Entry 5XMK (electron microscopy, 4.18 A resolution (low resolution: residue-level contacts below are approximate; hydrogen-bond / salt-bridge calls are withheld)); this record covers chains E and F of the 14 polymer chains in the assembly.

# Chain E (and F)
Molecule: Vacuolar protein sorting-associated protein 4
Source organism: Saccharomyces cerevisiae (strain ATCC 204508 / S288c)
Notes: chain F of this document is another copy of the same molecule, construct and numbering; everything in this record applies to it too
UniProt: P52917 (VPS4_YEAST); residues 1-437 here = UniProt positions 1-437
Sequence (437 residues; row label = number of the first residue in the row):
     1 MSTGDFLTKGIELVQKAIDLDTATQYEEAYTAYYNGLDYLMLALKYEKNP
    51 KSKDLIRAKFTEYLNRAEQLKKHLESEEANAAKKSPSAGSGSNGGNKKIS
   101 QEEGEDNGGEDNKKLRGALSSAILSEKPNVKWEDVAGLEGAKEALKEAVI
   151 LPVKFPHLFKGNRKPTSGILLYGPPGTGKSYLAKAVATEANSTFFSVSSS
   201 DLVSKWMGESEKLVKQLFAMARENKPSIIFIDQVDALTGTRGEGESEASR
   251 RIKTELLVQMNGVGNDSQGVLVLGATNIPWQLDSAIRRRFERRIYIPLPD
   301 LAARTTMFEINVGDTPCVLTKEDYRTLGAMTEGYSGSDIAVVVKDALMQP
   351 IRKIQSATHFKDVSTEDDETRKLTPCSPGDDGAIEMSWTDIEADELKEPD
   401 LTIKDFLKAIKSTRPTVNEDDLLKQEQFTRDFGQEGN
Not modelled in the structure: 1-118
Sequence notes: engineered mutation Gln-233 (Glu in P52917)
Ligand contacts:
  - ATP (adenosine-5'-triphosphate), molecule 1: Asp-134, Val-135, Ala-136, Pro-174, Pro-175, Gly-176, Thr-177, Gly-178, Lys-179, Ser-180, Tyr-181, Gln-233, Asn-277, Met-307, Gly-336, Ser-337, Ala-340
  - ATP, molecule 2: Asn-261, Asn-265, Arg-289
Curated features (UniProtKB/Swiss-Prot):
  - binding site (ATP): Gly-173 to Ser-180
  - mutagenesis: Leu-64 (L64D: Inhibits membrane protein sorting to the vacuole), Lys-179 (K179A: No ATP hydrolysis. Missorting of vacuolar proteins), Gln-216 (Q216A: Abolishes oligomerization)
Reported in the primary citation:
  - mutagenesis - R325A: decreased catalytic activity on Vta1
  - mutagenesis - R325A: unchanged catalytic activity
  - mutagenesis - E233Q: abolished catalytic activity on ATP (citing earlier work)
  - mutagenesis - R289A: decreased binding to ATP
  - mutagenesis - N261A/N265A, R289A: decreased catalytic activity on ATP
  - catalytic residues: Arg-289

# How chain E and chain F interact
Pairs across the interface (69):
  Glu-143(E) / Arg-352(F)
  Glu-143(E) / Gln-355(F)
  Glu-147(E) / Met-348(F)
  Glu-147(E) / Arg-352(F)
  Glu-147(E) / Gln-355(F)
  Leu-151(E) / Gln-355(F)
  Phe-155(E) / Trp-388(F)
  His-157(E) / Ala-393(F)
  Phe-159(E) / Met-348(F)
  Asn-162(E) / Asn-311(F)
  Asn-162(E) / Val-312(F)
  Asn-162(E) / Gly-313(F)
  Asn-162(E) / Leu-347(F)
  Arg-163(E) / Leu-347(F)
  Arg-163(E) / Met-348(F)
  Arg-163(E) / Glu-398(F)
  Lys-164(E) / Lys-344(F)
  Trp-206(E) / Met-207(F)
  Met-207(E) / Glu-243(F)
  Gly-208(E) / Val-203(F)
  Gly-208(E) / Ser-204(F)
  Glu-209(E) / Lys-205(F)
  Glu-211(E) / Ser-200(F)
  Thr-240(E) / Gln-281(F)
  Arg-241(E) / Arg-241(F)
  Gly-242(E) / Arg-241(F)
  Glu-243(E) / Arg-241(F)
  Glu-243(E) / Glu-243(F)
  Ser-246(E) / Arg-241(F)
  Glu-247(E) / Gly-242(F)
  Glu-247(E) / Glu-243(F)
  Glu-247(E) / Gly-244(F)
  Glu-247(E) / Glu-245(F)
  Glu-247(E) / Ser-249(F)
  Arg-250(E) / Asp-235(F)
  Arg-250(E) / Gln-281(F)
  Arg-251(E) / Ser-200(F)
  Arg-251(E) / Val-203(F)
  Thr-254(E) / Ser-198(F)
  Thr-254(E) / Gln-233(F)
  Thr-254(E) / Ala-236(F)
  Glu-255(E) / Ser-200(F)
  Glu-255(E) / Asp-201(F)
  Ser-284(E) / Asn-418(F)
  Ala-285(E) / Pro-175(F)
  Ala-285(E) / Asn-277(F)
  Arg-287(E) / Asn-418(F)
  Arg-288(E) / Pro-175(F)
  Arg-288(E) / Ser-335(F)
  Arg-288(E) / Asp-338(F)
  Arg-288(E) / Thr-416(F)
  Arg-288(E) / Val-417(F)
  Glu-291(E) / Lys-344(F)
  Arg-292(E) / Asp-345(F)
  Thr-429(E) / Arg-414(F)
  Arg-430(E) / Arg-414(F)
  Asp-431(E) / Arg-414(F)
  Asp-431(E) / Pro-415(F)
  Phe-432(E) / Arg-414(F)
  Phe-432(E) / Pro-415(F)
  Gln-434(E) / Ser-412(F)
  Glu-435(E) / Ser-412(F)
  Glu-435(E) / Thr-413(F)
  Glu-435(E) / Arg-414(F)
  Gly-436(E) / Val-341(F)
  Gly-436(E) / Ser-412(F)
  Asn-437(E) / Asp-338(F)
  Asn-437(E) / Val-341(F)
  Asn-437(E) / Thr-416(F)
Also at the interface, not in a pair above, chain E (44 interface residues in all): Leu-158, Pro-165, Lys-215, Leu-257, Asp-266, Arg-289
Also at the interface, not in a pair above, chain F (51 interface residues in all): Ser-180, Lys-184, Leu-202, Asp-232, Ile-278, Leu-298, Asp-314, Ser-337, Ile-351, Lys-411

# Overview
44 residues of chain E face 51 of chain F across their interface. Chain E binds ATP. UniProt lists 8
ATP-binding residues and 3 mutagenesis sites on chain E. The paper reports the catalytic residue Arg-289(E);
N261A/N265A and R289A of chain E reduce catalytic activity on ATP; 4 substitutions were tested in all.
Chain E and chain F are both Vacuolar protein sorting-associated protein 4 (Saccharomyces cerevisiae (strain
ATCC 204508 / S288c)); the structure, Cryo-EM structure of the ATP-bound Vps4 mutant-E233Q complex with Vta1
(masked), was determined by electron microscopy, deposited together with 5XMI.
